4X6E - chains A and B; structure by X-ray diffraction, 2.10 A resolution.

# Chain A
Protein: T-cell surface glycoprotein CD1a
From: Homo sapiens
UniProt: P06126 (CD1A_HUMAN); residues 4-278 here correspond to UniProt positions 21-295 (UniProt number = residue number + 17)
Chain sequence (281 residues; numbered 4 to 284; the number before each row is that of its first residue):
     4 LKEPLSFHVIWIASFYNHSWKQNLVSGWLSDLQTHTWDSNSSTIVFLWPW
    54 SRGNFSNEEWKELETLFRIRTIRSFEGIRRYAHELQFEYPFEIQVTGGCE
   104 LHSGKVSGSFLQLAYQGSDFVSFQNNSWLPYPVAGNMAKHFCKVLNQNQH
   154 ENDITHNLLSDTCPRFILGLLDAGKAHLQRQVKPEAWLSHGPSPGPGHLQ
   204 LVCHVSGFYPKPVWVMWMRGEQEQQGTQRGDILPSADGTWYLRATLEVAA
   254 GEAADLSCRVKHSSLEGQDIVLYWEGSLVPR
Not modelled in the structure: 4-6, 19-23, 104-110
Differences from the reference sequence: variant I13 (Thr30 in P06126), W51 (Cys68 in P06126); expression tag (279-284)
Disulfides: C102-C166, C206-C261
Small-molecule neighbours:
  - 42H ((4R,7R,18Z)-4,7-dihydroxy-N,N,N-trimethyl-10-oxo-3,5,9-trioxa-4-phosphaheptacos-18-en-1-aminium 4-oxide): F10, V12, W14, V28, S29, G30, H38, T39, W40, I47, W63, F70, R73, T74, S77, I81, V98, G100, G101, L114, L116, W131, L148, T158, L161, L162, T165, C166, F169
  - D-malate (MLT): E65, L161, T165
UniProt features mapped onto this chain:
  - binding site (a D-galactosylceramide): R73 to S77, E154, T158
  - glycosylation (N-linked (GlcNAc...) asparagine): N20, N43, N57, N128

# Chain B
Protein: Beta-2-microglobulin
From: Homo sapiens
UniProt: P61769 (B2MG_HUMAN); residues 1-99 here correspond to UniProt positions 21-119 (UniProt number = residue number + 20)
Chain sequence (105 residues; each row starts with the number of its first residue):
     1 IQRTPKIQVYSRHPAENGKSNFLNCYVSGFHPSDIEVDLLKNGERIEKVE
    51 HSDLSFSKDWSFYLLYYTEFTPTEKDEYACRVNHVTLSQPKIVKWDRDMG
   101 SLVPR
Not modelled in the structure: 100-105
Differences from the reference sequence: expression tag (100-105)
Disulfides: C25-C80
UniProt features mapped onto this chain:
  - modified residue: Q2 (Pyrrolidone carboxylic acid)
  - glycosylation: I1 (N-linked (Glc) (glycation) isoleucine), K19 (N-linked (Glc) (glycation) lysine), K41 (N-linked (Glc) (glycation) lysine), K48 (N-linked (Glc) (glycation) lysine), K58 (N-linked (Glc) (glycation) lysine), K91 (N-linked (Glc) (glycation) lysine), K94 (N-linked (Glc) (glycation) lysine)

# Chain A / chain B interface
Pairs across the interface (55; chain A residue first):
  I13(A) - F56(B)  hydrophobic
  I15(A) - L54(B)
  I15(A) - F56(B)  hydrophobic
  I15(A) - F62(B)  hydrophobic
  Q25(A) - S33(B)
  Q25(A) - L54(B)
  L27(A) - L54(B)  hydrophobic
  W31(A) - S55(B)
  Q36(A) - D53(B)  hydrogen bond
  T39(A) - D53(B)  hydrogen bond
  E95(A) - H31(B)
  E95(A) - P32(B)
  E95(A) - S33(B)  hydrogen bond
  E95(A) - F62(B)
  Q97(A) - H31(B)  hydrogen bond
  Q97(A) - F56(B)
  Q97(A) - W60(B)  hydrogen bond (side chain-backbone)
  Q97(A) - F62(B)
  V98(A) - F56(B)
  T99(A) - W60(B)
  Q115(A) - W60(B)
  A117(A) - W60(B)
  Q119(A) - H31(B)
  G120(A) - R3(B)  hydrogen bond (backbone-side chain)
  G120(A) - H31(B)
  G120(A) - W60(B)
  D122(A) - W60(B)  hydrogen bond
  E188(A) - H13(B)  salt bridge
  E188(A) - P14(B)
  W190(A) - S11(B)
  W190(A) - R12(B)
  W190(A) - H13(B)
  W190(A) - P14(B)
  S192(A) - D98(B)
  H193(A) - D98(B)  salt bridge
  P195(A) - D96(B)
  S209(A) - R12(B)  hydrogen bond (side chain-backbone)
  G210(A) - R12(B)
  D234(A) - K6(B)  salt bridge
  D234(A) - Q8(B)
  L236(A) - Q8(B)
  L236(A) - Y10(B)
  L236(A) - Y26(B)  hydrophobic
  P237(A) - Y10(B)  hydrogen bond (backbone-side chain)
  P237(A) - Y26(B)  hydrophobic
  P237(A) - L65(B)
  S238(A) - R12(B)
  S238(A) - L65(B)
  A239(A) - L65(B)
  A239(A) - Y67(B)
  D240(A) - R12(B)  salt bridge
  T242(A) - R12(B)
  Y244(A) - Y10(B)
  Y244(A) - S11(B)
  L281(A) - D98(B)
Interface residues without a listed pair, chain A (36 interface residues in all): W14, S17, L116, S121
Interface residues without a listed pair, chain B (27 interface residues in all): I1, N24, K58, D59, Y63

# Overview
The interface between chain A and chain B involves 36 residues on one side and 27 on the other; the contacts
include 9 hydrogen bonds and 4 salt bridges. Among the polar pairs are E188(A)-H13(B), H193(A)-D98(B) and
D234(A)-K6(B).
Chain A is T-cell surface glycoprotein CD1a and chain B is Beta-2-microglobulin, both from Homo sapiens; the
structure, CD1a binary complex with lysophosphatidylcholine, was determined by X-ray diffraction, deposited
together with 4X6F, 4X6B, 4X6C and 4X6D.
